6LUG - chain A; structure by X-ray diffraction, 1.90 A resolution.

== Chain A ==
Molecule: N(omega)-hydroxy-L-arginine amidinohydrolase
From: Streptomyces lavendulae
Notes: EC 3.5.3.25; fragment: N(omega)-hydroxy-L-arginine amidinohydrolase
UniProt: D2Z025 (DCSB_STRLA); numbering as in UniProt (aligned over 1-273)
Sequence (281 residues; row label = number of the first residue in the row):
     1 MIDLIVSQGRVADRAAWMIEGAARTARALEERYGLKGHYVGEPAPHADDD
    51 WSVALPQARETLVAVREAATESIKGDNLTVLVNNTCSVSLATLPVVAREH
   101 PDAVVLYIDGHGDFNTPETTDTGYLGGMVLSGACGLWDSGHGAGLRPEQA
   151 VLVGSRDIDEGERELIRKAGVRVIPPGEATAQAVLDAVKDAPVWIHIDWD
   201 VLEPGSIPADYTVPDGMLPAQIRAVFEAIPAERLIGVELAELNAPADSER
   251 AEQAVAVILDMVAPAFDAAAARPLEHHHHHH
Not modelled in the structure: 272-281
Sequence notes: expression tag (274-281)
Metal / ion sites: Mn2+ site 1: Cys-86, Asp-109, Asp-113, Asp-198; Mn2+ site 2: Asp-109, His-111, Asp-198, Asp-200

== In short ==
Cys-86, Asp-109, Asp-113 and Asp-198 coordinate Mn2+ site 1. Asp-109, His-111, Asp-198 and Asp-200 form the
Mn2+ site 2.
Chain A is N(omega)-hydroxy-L-arginine amidinohydrolase (Streptomyces lavendulae); the structure, Crystal
structure of N(omega)-hydroxy-L-arginine hydrolase, was determined by X-ray diffraction, deposited together
with 6LUH.
